PDB entry 8TPV | X-ray diffraction, 2.27 A resolution | chains A and C of the 4 polymer chains in the assembly

[Chain A (and C)]
Molecule: Hypoxanthine-guanine phosphoribosyltransferase
Source organism: Homo sapiens
Notes: EC 2.4.2.8; chain C of this document is another copy of the same molecule, construct and numbering; everything in this record applies to it too
UniProt: P00492 (HPRT_HUMAN); residues 3-217 here correspond to UniProt positions 4-218 (UniProt number = residue number + 1)
Chain sequence (218 residues; numbered 0 to 217; the number before each row is that of its first residue; numbering starts at 0):
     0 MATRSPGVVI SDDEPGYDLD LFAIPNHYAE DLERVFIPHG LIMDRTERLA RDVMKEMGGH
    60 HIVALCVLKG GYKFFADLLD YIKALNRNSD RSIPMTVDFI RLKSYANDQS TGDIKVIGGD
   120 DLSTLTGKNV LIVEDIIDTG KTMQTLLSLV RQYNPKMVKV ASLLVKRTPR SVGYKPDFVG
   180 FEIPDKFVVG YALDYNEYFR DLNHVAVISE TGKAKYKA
Unresolved in the structure: 0-2, 103-113 (chain C: 0-3, 103-110)
Sequence notes: initiating methionine (0); expression tag (1-2); engineered mutation Ala22 (Cys23 in P00492), Ala105 (Cys106 in P00492), Ala205 (Cys206 in P00492)
Ion coordination: Mg2+ site 1: Glu133, Asp134; Mg2+ site 2: Asp193 (together with JEI)
Residues lining bound ligands: JEI ((3-{(2S,4R)-4-(2-amino-6-oxo-1,6-dihydro-9H-purin-9-yl)-2-[(2-phosphonoethoxy)methyl]pyrrolidin-1-yl}-3-oxopropyl)phosphonic acid): Leu67, Lys68, Gly69, Asp134, Ile135, Ile136, Asp137, Thr138, Gly139, Lys140, Thr141, Lys165, Lys185, Phe186, Val187, Leu192, Asp193, Arg199
Swiss-Prot annotation at these positions:
  - active site: Asp137 (Proton acceptor)
  - binding site (GMP): Lys68, Glu133 to Thr141, Lys165, Lys185 to Val187, Asp193
  - binding site (Mg(2+)): Asp193
  - modified residue: Lys102 (N6-acetyllysine), Thr141 (Phosphothreonine)
  - cross-link: Lys114 (Glycyl lysine isopeptide (Lys-Gly) (interchain with G-Cter in SUMO1))
What the authors report for this chain:
  - binding site for JEI: Phe186, Asp193, Arg199
  - conformationally variable residues (loop rearrangement): Asp137 to Thr141, Pro168 to Val171
  - Mg2+ coordination: Glu133, Asp134

[Interface between chain A and chain C]
Pairs across the interface (64):
  Ala22(A) with Arg86(C)
  Ile23(A) with Arg86(C)
  Pro24(A) with Asn85(C); Arg86(C)
  Asn25(A) with Asn85(C), hydrogen bond (backbone-backbone); Ser88(C), hydrogen bond (side chain-backbone); Asp89(C), hydrogen bond (side chain-backbone); Ser91(C)
  His26(A) with Ser91(C), hydrogen bond; Ile92(C); Pro93(C)
  His60(A) with Tyr197(C)
  Leu67(A) with Leu67(C), hydrophobic
  Lys68(A) with Val96(C), hydrogen bond (side chain-backbone); Asp97(C), salt bridge; Phe98(C); Asp119(C), salt bridge
  Tyr71(A) with Leu78(C); Phe98(C), hydrophobic
  Lys72(A) with Asp79(C), salt bridge; Lys82(C)
  Leu78(A) with Tyr71(C)
  Asp79(A) with Lys72(C), salt bridge
  Lys82(A) with Lys72(C); Asp200(C)
  Asn85(A) with Pro24(C); Asn25(C)
  Arg86(A) with Ala22(C); Ile23(C); Pro24(C); Asn202(C)
  Asn87(A) with Ala22(C)
  Asp89(A) with Asn25(C)
  Ser91(A) with Asn25(C); His26(C), hydrogen bond
  Ile92(A) with His26(C)
  Pro93(A) with His26(C); Asp200(C)
  Met94(A) with Asp200(C), hydrogen bond (backbone-side chain)
  Thr95(A) with Glu196(C); Tyr197(C)
  Val96(A) with Lys68(C), hydrogen bond (backbone-side chain); Arg199(C)
  Asp97(A) with Lys68(C), salt bridge; Arg100(C), salt bridge
  Phe98(A) with Leu67(C), hydrophobic; Lys68(C); Tyr71(C), hydrophobic; Arg100(C), hydrogen bond (backbone-side chain)
  Arg100(A) with Asp97(C), salt bridge; Phe98(C); Gly118(C); Asp119(C), salt bridge
  Gly117(A) with Arg100(C), hydrogen bond (backbone-side chain)
  Gly118(A) with Arg100(C)
  Asp119(A) with Lys68(C), salt bridge
  Glu196(A) with Thr95(C)
  Tyr197(A) with His60(C)
  Arg199(A) with Val96(C)
  Asp200(A) with Lys82(C); Pro93(C); Met94(C), hydrogen bond (side chain-backbone)
  Leu201(A) with Lys82(C)
  Asn202(A) with Arg86(C)
Also at the interface, not in a pair above, chain A (40 interface residues in all): Tyr27, Phe74, Ala75, Ser88, Ile116
Also at the interface, not in a pair above, chain C (40 interface residues in all): Tyr27, Phe74, Ala75, Asn87, Ile116, Gly117, Leu201

[Summary]
Chain A and chain C each contribute 40 residues to their interface; the contacts include 11 hydrogen bonds and
9 salt bridges. Polar pairs include Lys68(A)-Asp97(C), Lys68(A)-Asp119(C) and Lys72(A)-Asp79(C). Chain A binds
compound JEI. From the paper: a binding site for JEI at Phe186(A), Asp193(A) and Arg199(A); Mg2+ coordination
by Glu133(A) and Asp134(A).
Chain A and chain C are both Hypoxanthine-guanine phosphoribosyltransferase (Homo sapiens); the structure,
Structure of human hypoxanthine guanine phosphoribzosyltransferase in complex with
[2S,4R]-4-Guanin-9-yl-2-(2-phosphonoethoxymethyl)-1-N-(3-phosphonopropionyl)pyrrolidine, was determined by
X-ray diffraction together with 8TPY, 8TR1 and 8TS4 from the same study.
